1IT2 - chain A; structure by X-ray diffraction, 1.60 A resolution.

[Chain A]
Protein: hemoglobin
From: Eptatretus burgeri
UniProtKB: Q7SID0 (Q7SID0_EPTBU); residue numbers follow UniProt; this construct covers 1-146
Chain sequence (146 residues; each row starts with the number of its first residue):
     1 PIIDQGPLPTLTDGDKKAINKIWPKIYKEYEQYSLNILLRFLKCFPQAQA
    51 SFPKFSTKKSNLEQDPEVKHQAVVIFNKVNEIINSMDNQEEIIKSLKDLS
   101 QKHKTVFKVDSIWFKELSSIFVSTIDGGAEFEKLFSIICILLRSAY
Bound ions: heme Fe near His-103 (its only coordinating residue here)
Ligand contacts: heme (HEM): Phe-41, Ala-48, Ser-51, Phe-52, Lys-54, Gln-71, Val-74, Ile-75, Lys-78, Val-79, Leu-99, Lys-102, His-103, Phe-107, Val-109, Trp-113, Phe-114, Leu-117, Ser-118, Phe-135, Ile-138, Leu-142

[In short]
Chain A binds heme.
Chain A is hemoglobin (Eptatretus burgeri); the structure, Hagfish deoxy hemoglobin, was determined by X-ray
diffraction together with 1IT3 from the same study.
